Entry 3L4G (X-ray diffraction, 3.30 A resolution); this record covers chains B and C of the 4 polymer chains in the assembly.

# Chain B
Name: Phenylalanyl-tRNA synthetase beta chain
Source organism: Homo sapiens
Notes: EC 6.1.1.20
Reference sequence: Q9NSD9 (SYFB_HUMAN); residues 1-589 here = UniProt positions 1-589
Sequence (589 residues; row label = number of the first residue in the row):
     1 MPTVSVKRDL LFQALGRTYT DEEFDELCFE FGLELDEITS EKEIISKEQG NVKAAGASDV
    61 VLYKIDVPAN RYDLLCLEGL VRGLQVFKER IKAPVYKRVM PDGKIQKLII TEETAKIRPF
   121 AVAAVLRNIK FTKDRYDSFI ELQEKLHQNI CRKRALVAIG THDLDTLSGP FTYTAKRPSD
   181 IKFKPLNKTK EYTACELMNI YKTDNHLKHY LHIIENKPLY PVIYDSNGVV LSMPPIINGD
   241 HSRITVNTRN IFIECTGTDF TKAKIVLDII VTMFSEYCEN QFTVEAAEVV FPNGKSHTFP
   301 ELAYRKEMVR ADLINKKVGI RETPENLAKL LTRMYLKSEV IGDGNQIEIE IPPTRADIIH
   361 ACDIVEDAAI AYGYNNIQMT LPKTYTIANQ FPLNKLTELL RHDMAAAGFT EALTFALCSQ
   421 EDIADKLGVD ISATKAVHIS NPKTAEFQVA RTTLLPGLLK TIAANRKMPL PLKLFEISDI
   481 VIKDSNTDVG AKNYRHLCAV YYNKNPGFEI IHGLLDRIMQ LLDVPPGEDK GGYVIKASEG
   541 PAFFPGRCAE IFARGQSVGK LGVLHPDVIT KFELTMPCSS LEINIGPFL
Curated features (UniProtKB/Swiss-Prot):
  - binding site (Mg(2+)): Asp357, Asp363, Glu366, Asp367
  - natural variant: Cys76 (C76R: In RILDBC1), Phe252 (F252S: In RILDBC1), Thr256 (T256M: In RILDBC1), Lys262 (K262E: In RILDBC1), Glu285 (E285K: In RILDBC1), Arg305 (R305Q: In RILDBC1), Arg401 (R401Q: In RILDBC1), Thr461 (T461P: In RILDBC1), Ile585 (V585I: this construct carries the variant)

# Chain C
Name: Phenylalanyl-tRNA synthetase alpha chain
Source organism: Homo sapiens
Notes: EC 6.1.1.20
Reference sequence: Q9Y285 (SYFA_HUMAN); residue numbers follow UniProt; this construct covers 1-508
Sequence (508 residues; row label = number of the first residue in the row):
     1 MADGQVAELL LRRLEASDGG LDSAELAAEL GMEHQAVVGA VKSLQALGEV IEAELRSTKH
    61 WELTAEGEEI AREGSHEARV FRSIPPEGLA QSELMRLPSG KVGFSKAMSN KWIRVDKSAA
   121 DGPRVFRVVD SMEDEVQRRL QLVRGGQAEK LGEKERSELR KRKLLAEVTL KTYWVSKGSA
   181 FSTSISKQET ELSPEMISSG SWRDRPFKPY NFLAHGVLPD SGHLHPLLKV RSQFRQIFLE
   241 MGFTEMPTDN FIESSFWNFD ALFQPQQHPA RDQHDTFFLR DPAEALQLPM DYVQRVKRTH
   301 SQGGYGSQGY KYNWKLDEAR KNLLRTHTTS ASARALYRLA QKKPFTPVKY FSIDRVFRNE
   361 TLDATHLAEF HQIEGVVADH GLTLGHLMGV LREFFTKLGI TQLRFKPAYN PYTEPSMEVF
   421 SYHQGLKKWV EVGNSGVFRP EMLLPMGLPE NVSVIAWGLS LERPTMIKYG INNIRELVGH
   481 KVNLQMVYDS PLCRLDAEPR PPPTQEAA
Curated features (UniProtKB/Swiss-Prot):
  - binding site (L-phenylalanine): Thr329, Gln372 to Glu374, Tyr412, Phe438
  - binding site (Mg(2+)): Glu414
  - modified residue: Ala2 (N-acetylalanine), Thr190 (Phosphothreonine), Ser193 (Phosphoserine), Ser301 (Phosphoserine), Lys311 (N6-acetyllysine)
  - natural variant: Phe256 (F256L: In RILDBC2; uncertain significance), Asn410 (N410K: In RILDBC2; uncertain significance)
Ligand contacts: phenylalanine (PHE): Thr329, Gln372, Ile373, Glu374, Asn410, Tyr412, Thr413, Asn434, Ser435, Gly436, Phe438, Ala456, Trp457, Gly458, Leu459

# Interface between chain B and chain C
Contacting residue pairs (75):
  Tyr385(B) with Met241(C), hydrogen bond (side chain-backbone); Lys349(C)
  Ile387(B) with Glu240(C); Met241(C), hydrophobic; Glu393(C); Lys397(C)
  Ala388(B) with Glu240(C), hydrogen bond (backbone-backbone); Lys397(C), hydrogen bond (backbone-side chain)
  Asn389(B) with Lys397(C), hydrogen bond
  Gln390(B) with Gln236(C); Glu240(C), hydrogen bond
  Lys395(B) with Glu498(C), salt bridge
  Leu396(B) with Leu495(C), hydrophobic
  Leu399(B) with Leu492(C), hydrophobic; Arg494(C); Leu495(C)
  Leu400(B) with Leu492(C), hydrophobic
  Asp403(B) with Leu492(C); Arg494(C), salt bridge
  Ala406(B) with Ser221(C); Gly222(C), hydrogen bond (backbone-backbone)
  Ala407(B) with Ser221(C)
  Lys504(B) with Pro194(C)
  Asn505(B) with Glu191(C)
  Pro506(B) with Glu191(C); Leu192(C)
  Phe508(B) with Tyr210(C), hydrophobic; Phe212(C), hydrophobic
  Glu509(B) with Gly216(C); Val217(C), hydrogen bond (backbone-backbone)
  Ile510(B) with Val217(C)
  His512(B) with Ala214(C); His215(C); Gly216(C), hydrogen bond (side chain-backbone)
  Gly513(B) with Gly216(C); Val217(C); Leu218(C); Pro219(C)
  Asp516(B) with His215(C); Gly216(C), hydrogen bond (side chain-backbone)
  Arg517(B) with Ser221(C), hydrogen bond; Tyr488(C), hydrogen bond (side chain-backbone)
  Gln520(B) with Asp489(C), hydrogen bond; Pro491(C)
  Leu521(B) with Pro491(C); Leu492(C), hydrogen bond (backbone-backbone)
  Leu522(B) with Leu492(C), hydrophobic; Asp496(C)
  Pro526(B) with His215(C)
  Asp529(B) with Gln505(C)
  Lys530(B) with Gln505(C)
  Gly531(B) with Gln505(C)
  Ile535(B) with Phe212(C)
  Ala537(B) with Phe212(C), hydrophobic
  Phe544(B) with Leu192(C), hydrophobic; Trp202(C); Phe207(C), hydrophobic
  Pro545(B) with Gln45(C)
  Gly546(B) with Tyr210(C), hydrogen bond (backbone-backbone); Phe212(C)
  Arg547(B) with Lys208(C), hydrogen bond (side chain-backbone); Pro209(C); Tyr210(C); Phe212(C)
  Cys548(B) with Phe212(C)
  Ala549(B) with Phe212(C), hydrophobic
  Arg554(B) with Pro502(C)
  Pro566(B) with Trp202(C), hydrophobic
  Asp567(B) with Trp202(C)
  Ile569(B) with Ile197(C), hydrophobic
  Thr570(B) with Ile197(C)
  Thr575(B) with Ile197(C)
  Met576(B) with Pro194(C), hydrophobic
  Pro577(B) with Leu192(C)
  Leu589(B) with Leu495(C), hydrophobic
Other interface residues (no listed pair), chain B (51 interface residues in all): Thr386, Leu514, Asp523, His565, Phe588
Other interface residues (no listed pair), chain C (47 interface residues in all): Ala46, Gly48, Thr190, Ser193, Leu213, His223, Gln233, Gly242, Phe243, Ser490, Pro499, Arg500

# Overview
The interface between chain B and chain C involves 51 residues on one side and 47 on the other, with 15
hydrogen bonds and 2 salt bridges. Among the polar pairs are Lys395(B)-Glu498(C), Asp403(B)-Arg494(C) and
Tyr385(B)-Met241(C). Chain C binds phenylalanine.
Here chain B is Phenylalanyl-tRNA synthetase beta chain and chain C is Phenylalanyl-tRNA synthetase alpha
chain, both from Homo sapiens. Entry 3L4G (Crystal structure of Homo Sapiens cytoplasmic Phenylalanyl-tRNA
synthetase) was determined by X-ray diffraction.
